7OVH - chain A; structure by X-ray diffraction, 1.80 A resolution.

# Chain A
Molecule: Metallo-beta-lactamase VIM-2-like protein
Source organism: Pseudomonas aeruginosa
UniProt: B8QIQ9 (B8QIQ9_PSEAI); residue numbers follow UniProt; this construct covers 27-266
Chain sequence (240 residues; numbered 27 to 266; the number before each row is that of its first residue):
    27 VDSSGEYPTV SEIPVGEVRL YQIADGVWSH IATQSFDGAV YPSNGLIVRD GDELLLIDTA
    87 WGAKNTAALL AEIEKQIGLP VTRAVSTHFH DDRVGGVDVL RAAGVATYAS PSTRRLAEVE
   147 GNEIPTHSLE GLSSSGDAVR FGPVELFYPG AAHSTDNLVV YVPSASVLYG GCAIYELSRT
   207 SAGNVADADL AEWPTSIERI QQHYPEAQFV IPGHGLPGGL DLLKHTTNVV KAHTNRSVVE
Unresolved in the structure: 27-31, 264-266
Bound ions: Zn2+ site 1: His-114, His-116, His-179 (together with unknown ligand); Zn2+ site 2: Asp-118, Cys-198, His-240 (together with unknown ligand); Zn2+ site 3: His-153, His-251 (together with acetate ion)

# In short
His-114, His-116 and His-179 coordinate Zn2+ site 1. Asp-118, Cys-198 and His-240 form the Zn2+ site 2.
Chain A is Metallo-beta-lactamase VIM-2-like protein (Pseudomonas aeruginosa); the structure, Crystal
structure of the VIM-2 acquired metallo-beta-Lactamase in Complex with compound 14 (JMV-6931), was determined
by X-ray diffraction (same publication as 7OVE and 7OVF).
